9NBL - chain A; structure by electron microscopy, 3.40 A resolution.

Chain A:
Molecule: Arsenite transporter ATPase-like protein, arsA
Organism: Leptospirillum ferriphilum
UniProtKB: J9ZFA3 (J9ZFA3_LEPFM); residues 2-587 here = UniProt positions 2-587
Sequence (594 residues; numbered 0 to 593; the number before each row is that of its first residue; numbering starts at 0):
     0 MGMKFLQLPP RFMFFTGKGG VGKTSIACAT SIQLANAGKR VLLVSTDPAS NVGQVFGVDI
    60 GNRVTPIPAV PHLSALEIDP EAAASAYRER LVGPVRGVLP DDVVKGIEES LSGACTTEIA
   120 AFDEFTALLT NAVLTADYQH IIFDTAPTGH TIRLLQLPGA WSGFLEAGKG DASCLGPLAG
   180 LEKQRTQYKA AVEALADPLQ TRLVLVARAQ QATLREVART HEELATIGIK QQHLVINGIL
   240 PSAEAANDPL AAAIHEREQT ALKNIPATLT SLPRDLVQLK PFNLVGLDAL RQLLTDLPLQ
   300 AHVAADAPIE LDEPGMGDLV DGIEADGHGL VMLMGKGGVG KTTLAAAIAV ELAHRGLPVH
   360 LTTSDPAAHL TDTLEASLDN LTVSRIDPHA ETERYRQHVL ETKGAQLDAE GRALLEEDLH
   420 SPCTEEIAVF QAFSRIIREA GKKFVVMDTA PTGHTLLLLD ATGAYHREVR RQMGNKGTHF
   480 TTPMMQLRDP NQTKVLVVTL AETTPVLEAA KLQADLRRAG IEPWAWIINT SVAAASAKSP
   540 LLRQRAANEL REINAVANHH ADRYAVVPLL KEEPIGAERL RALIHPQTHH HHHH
Unresolved in the structure: 0-1, 167-168, 295-307, 464-476, 588-593
Differences from the reference sequence: cloning artifact (0-1); expression tag (588-593)
Bound ions: Mg2+ site 1: T23 (together with ADP); Mg2+ site 2: T341, D447 (together with ADP)
Ligand contacts:
  - ADP (adenosine-5'-diphosphate), molecule 1: G18, G19, V20, G21, K22, T23, S24, R207, N236, V276, Q277, L278, K279, N282, L283, L292, T503
  - ADP, molecule 2: A211, R256, G336, G337, V338, G339, K340, T341, T342, D364, D447, N528, T529, V566, P567, L568, L569, E572, P573, L582
What the authors report for this chain:
  - contacts within the chain: E117-T147, T23-D143 (hydrogen bond), E425-T451, T341-D447 (hydrogen bond)

Summary:
Bound to chain A: ADP. T341 and D447 coordinate Mg2+ site 2. The paper reports contacts within the chain
involving E117, T147 and D143 among others.
Chain A is Arsenite transporter ATPase-like protein, arsA (Leptospirillum ferriphilum); the structure, Open
conformation of ArsA from L. ferriphilum in complex with MgADP, was determined by electron microscopy together
with 9NBM, 9NBO and 9NBW from the same study.
